PDB entry 9BW1 | electron microscopy, 3.65 A resolution | chains 5 and N of the 24 polymer chains in the assembly

Chain 5:
Molecule: RE_polyA
Sequence (173 nucleotides; numbered -14 to 158; the number before each row is that of its first residue; numbers below 1 keep their minus sign (DA-14 is residue -14)):
   -14 AAAAAAAAAA AAAAATGTGA CTTTACCCAT AACTTTGCCG TTACTGGAAC CATAACTTTG
    46 CCGTCAACAA CACTACAACC CTCATTCTTG CGTCAGCTAA TTTTGGATGA AATTGACAGT
   106 TTGGAACCAT AACTTTGCCG CTAGTCCAAA TTGGAAGGAT AAGCTTGCCG TGA
Unresolved in the structure: -14 to -4, 31-158

Chain N:
Name: Integrase
Organism: Peltigera membranacea
Reference sequence: A0A235IFR8 (A0A235IFR8_9NOSO); residues 1-898 here = UniProt positions 1-898
Sequence (898 residues; numbered 1 to 898; the number before each row is that of its first residue):
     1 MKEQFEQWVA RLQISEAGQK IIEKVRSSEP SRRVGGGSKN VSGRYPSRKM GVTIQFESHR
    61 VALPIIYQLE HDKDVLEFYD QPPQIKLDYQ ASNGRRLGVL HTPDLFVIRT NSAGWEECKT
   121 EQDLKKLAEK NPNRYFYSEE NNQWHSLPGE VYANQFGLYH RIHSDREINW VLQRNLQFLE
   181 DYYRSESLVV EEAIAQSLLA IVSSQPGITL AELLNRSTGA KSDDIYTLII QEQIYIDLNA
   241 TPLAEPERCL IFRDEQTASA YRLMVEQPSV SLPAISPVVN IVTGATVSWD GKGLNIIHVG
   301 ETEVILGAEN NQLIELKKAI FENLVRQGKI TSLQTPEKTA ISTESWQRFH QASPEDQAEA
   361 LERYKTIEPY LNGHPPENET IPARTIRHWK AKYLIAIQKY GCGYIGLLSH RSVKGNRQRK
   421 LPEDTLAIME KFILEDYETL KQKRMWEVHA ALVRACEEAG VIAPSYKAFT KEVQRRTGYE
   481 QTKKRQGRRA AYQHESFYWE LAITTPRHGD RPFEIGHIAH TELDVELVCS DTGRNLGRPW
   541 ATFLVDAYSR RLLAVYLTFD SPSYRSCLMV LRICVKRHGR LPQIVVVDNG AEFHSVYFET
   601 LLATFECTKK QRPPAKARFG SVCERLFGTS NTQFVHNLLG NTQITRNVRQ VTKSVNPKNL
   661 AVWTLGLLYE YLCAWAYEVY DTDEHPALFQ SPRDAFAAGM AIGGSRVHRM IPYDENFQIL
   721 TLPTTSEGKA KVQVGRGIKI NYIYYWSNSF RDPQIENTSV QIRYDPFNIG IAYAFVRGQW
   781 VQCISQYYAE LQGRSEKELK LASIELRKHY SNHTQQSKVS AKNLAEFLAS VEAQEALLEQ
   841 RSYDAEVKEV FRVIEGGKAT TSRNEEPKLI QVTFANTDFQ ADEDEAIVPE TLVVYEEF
Unresolved in the structure: 264-341, 858-898
Construct notes: engineered mutation Ala62 (Glu in A0A235IFR8), Ala519 (Asp in A0A235IFR8)

Interface between chain 5 and chain N:
Contacting residue pairs (55; chain 5 residue first):
  DA-3(5) with Arg32(N), hydrogen bond to the sugar; Leu100(N), phosphate contact; His101(N), phosphate contact; Thr102(N), phosphate contact
  DA-2(5) with Asn40(N), sugar contact; Glu57(N), sugar contact; Ser58(N), hydrogen bond to the phosphate; Asp104(N), phosphate contact; Glu117(N), phosphate contact
  DA-1(5) with Lys39(N), base contact; Asn40(N), phosphate contact; Ser58(N), hydrogen bond to the phosphate; Val61(N), sugar contact; Thr120(N), sugar contact; Asp123(N), phosphate contact
  DA0(5) with Lys39(N), phosphate contact; Val41(N), hydrogen bond to the phosphate; His59(N), salt bridge to the phosphate; Arg60(N), phosphate contact; Gln122(N), hydrogen bond to the base; Tyr498(N), base contact; Phe619(N), sugar contact
  DT1(5) with His59(N), salt bridge to the phosphate; Arg60(N), salt bridge to the phosphate; Arg507(N), hydrogen bond to the sugar; His508(N), base contact; His517(N), base contact; Arg618(N), base contact; Phe619(N), hydrogen bond to the base; Ser621(N), hydrogen bond to the base
  DG2(5) with Gln493(N), base contact; Ser496(N), phosphate contact; Phe497(N), base contact; Tyr498(N), hydrogen bond to the phosphate; Arg507(N), salt bridge to the phosphate; Arg618(N), hydrogen bond to the base; Ser621(N), base contact; Glu624(N), hydrogen bond to the base; Arg625(N), base contact
  DT3(5) with Phe497(N), base contact; His508(N), salt bridge to the phosphate; Arg625(N), base contact
  DG4(5) with Arg550(N), salt bridge to the phosphate; Arg625(N), hydrogen bond to the sugar; His685(N), salt bridge to the phosphate; Pro686(N), sugar contact; Ala687(N), phosphate contact
  DA5(5) with Arg625(N), hydrogen bond to the sugar; Thr629(N), sugar contact; Thr632(N), phosphate contact; Gln633(N), phosphate contact; His685(N), salt bridge to the phosphate; Pro686(N), phosphate contact
  DC6(5) with Thr632(N), phosphate contact; Gln633(N), phosphate contact
Also at the interface, not in a pair above, chain N (43 interface residues in all): Gly37, Cys118, Ile515, Val586, Val622, Tyr680, Glu684

In short:
10 residues of chain 5 and 43 residues of chain N are in contact; the contacts include 13 hydrogen bonds and 8
salt bridges. Polar pairs include DA0(5)-Gln122(N), DT1(5)-Phe619(N) and DT1(5)-Ser621(N).
Here chain 5 is RE_polyA and chain N is Integrase (Peltigera membranacea). Entry 9BW1 (TnsABCD-DNA
transpososome) was determined by electron microscopy (same publication as 8V32).
